Entry 6BMU (X-ray diffraction, 2.12 A resolution); this record covers chain A.

# Chain A
Protein: Tyrosine-protein phosphatase non-receptor type 11
Organism: Homo sapiens
Notes: EC 3.1.3.48
Reference sequence: Q06124 (PTN11_HUMAN), isoform Q06124-2; residue numbers follow UniProt; this construct covers 1-525
Amino-acid sequence (526 residues; numbered 0 to 525; the number before each row is that of its first residue; numbering starts at 0):
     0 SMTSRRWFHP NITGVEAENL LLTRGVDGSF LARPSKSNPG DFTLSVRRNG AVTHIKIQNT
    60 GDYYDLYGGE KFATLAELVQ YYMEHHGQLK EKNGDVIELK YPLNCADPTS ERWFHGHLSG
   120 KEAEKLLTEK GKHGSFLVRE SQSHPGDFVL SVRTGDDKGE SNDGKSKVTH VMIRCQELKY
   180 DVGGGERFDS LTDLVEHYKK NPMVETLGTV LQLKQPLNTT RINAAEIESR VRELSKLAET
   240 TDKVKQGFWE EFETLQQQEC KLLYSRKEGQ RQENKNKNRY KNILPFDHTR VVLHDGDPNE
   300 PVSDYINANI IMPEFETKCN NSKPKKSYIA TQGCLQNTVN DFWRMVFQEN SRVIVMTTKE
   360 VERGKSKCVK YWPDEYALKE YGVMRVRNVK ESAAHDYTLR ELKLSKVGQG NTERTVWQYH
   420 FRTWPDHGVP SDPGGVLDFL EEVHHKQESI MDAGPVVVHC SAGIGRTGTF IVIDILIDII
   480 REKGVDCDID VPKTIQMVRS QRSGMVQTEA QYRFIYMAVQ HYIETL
Unresolved in the structure: 0-2, 35-36, 90-92, 118-122, 141-143, 155-164, 237-244, 298-299, 313-322
Sequence notes: expression tag (0)
Small-molecule neighbours:
  - shp099 (5OD; 6-(4-azanyl-4-methyl-piperidin-1-yl)-3-[2,3-bis(chloranyl)phenyl]pyrazin-2-amine): Thr108, Glu110, Arg111, Phe113, His114, Thr218, Thr219, Glu249, Glu250, Thr253, Leu254, Gln257, Asp489, Pro491, Lys492, Gln495
  - DZV (4-[(2-chlorophenyl)methyl]-1-(2-hydroxy-3-methoxyphenyl)[1,2,4]triazolo[4,3-a]quinazolin-5(4H)-one): Gln79, Tyr80, Glu83, His84, Leu262, Tyr263, Ser264, Arg265, Lys266, Gln269, Lys280, Asn281, Leu283

# In short
Chain A binds shp099 and compound DZV.
Chain A is Tyrosine-protein phosphatase non-receptor type 11 (Homo sapiens); the structure, Non-receptor
Protein Tyrosine Phosphatase SHP2 in Complex with Allosteric Inhibitors SHP099 and SHP244, was determined by
X-ray diffraction, deposited together with 6BMR, 6BMV, 6BMW, 6BMX and 6BMY.
